7PJE - chains A and B of the 3 polymer chains in the assembly; structure by X-ray diffraction, 1.75 A resolution.

== Chain A ==
Name: Tubulin alpha chain
Organism: Tetrahymena thermophila
UniProtKB: P41351 (TBA_TETTH); residue numbers follow UniProt; this construct covers 1-449
Amino-acid sequence (449 residues; numbered 1 to 449; the number before each row is that of its first residue):
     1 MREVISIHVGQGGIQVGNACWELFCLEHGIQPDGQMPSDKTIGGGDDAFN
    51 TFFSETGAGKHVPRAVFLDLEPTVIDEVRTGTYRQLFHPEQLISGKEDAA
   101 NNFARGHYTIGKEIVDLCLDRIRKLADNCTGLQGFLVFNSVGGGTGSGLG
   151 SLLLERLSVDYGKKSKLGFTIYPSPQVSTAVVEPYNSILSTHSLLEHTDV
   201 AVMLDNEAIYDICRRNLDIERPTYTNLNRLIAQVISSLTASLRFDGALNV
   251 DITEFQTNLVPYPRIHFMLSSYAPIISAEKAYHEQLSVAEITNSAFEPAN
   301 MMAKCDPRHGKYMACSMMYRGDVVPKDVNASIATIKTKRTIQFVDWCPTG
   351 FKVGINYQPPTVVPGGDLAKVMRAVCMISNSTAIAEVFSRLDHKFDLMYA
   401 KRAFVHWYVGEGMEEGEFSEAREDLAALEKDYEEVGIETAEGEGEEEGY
Disordered / not traced: 1, 39-46, 281-285, 437-449
Residues lining bound ligands: GTP (guanosine-5'-triphosphate): Val9, Gly10, Gln11, Gly12, Gln15, Val16, Asp69, Asp98, Ala99, Ala100, Asn101, Ser140, Gly142, Gly143, Gly144, Thr145, Gly146, Ile171, Pro173, Val177, Glu183, Asn206, Tyr224, Leu227, Asn228, Ile231
Curated features (UniProtKB/Swiss-Prot):
  - active site: Glu254
  - binding site (GTP): Gln11, Glu71, Ser140, Gly144, Thr145, Thr179, Asn206, Asn228
  - binding site (Mg(2+)): Glu71
  - site: Tyr449 (Involved in polymerization)
  - modified residue: Lys40 (N6-acetyllysine)
  - mutagenesis: Lys40 (K40R: Produces faster growing cells in medium with paclitaxel, a microtubule-stabilizing drug)

== Chain B ==
Name: Tubulin beta chain
Organism: Tetrahymena thermophila
UniProtKB: P41352 (TBB_TETTH); the author numbering skips numbers that UniProt does not, so the offset changes along the chain: 1-42 = UniProt 1-42; 45-360 = UniProt 43-358; 369-453 = UniProt 359-443
Amino-acid sequence (443 residues; numbered 1 to 453; 10 numbers in that range are skipped by the numbering (no residue carries them; nothing is unmodelled there); the number before each row is that of its first residue):
     1 MREIVHIQGGQCGNQIGAKFWEVISDEHGIDPTGTYHGDSDL
    45 QLERINVYYNEATGGRYVPRAILMDLEPGTMDSVRAGPFGQLFRPDNFVF
    95 GQTGAGNNWAKGHYTEGAELIDSVLDVVRKEAEGCDCLQGFQITHSLGGG
   145 TGSGMGTLLISKVREEYPDRIMETFSVVPSPKVSDTVVEPYNATLSVHQL
   195 VENADECMVIDNEALYDICFRTLKLTTPTYGDLNHLVSAAMSGVTCCLRF
   245 PGQLNSDLRKLAVNLIPFPRLHFFMIGFAPLTSRGSQQYRALTVPELTQQ
   295 MFDAKNMMCAADPRHGRYLTASALFRGRMSTKEVDEQMLNVQNKNSSYFV
   345 EWIPNNIKSSICDIPP
   369 KGLKMAVTFVGNSTAIQEMFKRVAEQFTAMFRRKAFLHWYTGEGMDEMEF
   419 TEAESNMNDLVSEYQQYQDATAEEEGEFEEEEGEN
Disordered / not traced: 279-283, 441-453
Residues lining bound ligands: GTP (guanosine-5'-triphosphate): Gly10, Gln11, Cys12, Gln15, Ile16, Asp69, Glu71, Gly98, Ala99, Gly100, Asn101, Asn102, Ser140, Gly142, Gly143, Gly144, Thr145, Gly146, Ser147, Val171, Pro173, Val177, Ser178, Glu183, Asn206, Leu209, Tyr224, Leu227, Asn228
Curated features (UniProtKB/Swiss-Prot):
  - binding site (GTP): Gln11, Glu71, Ser140, Gly144, Thr145, Gly146, Asn206, Asn228
  - binding site (Mg(2+)): Glu71

== Interface between chain A and chain B ==
Pairs across the interface (57; chain A residue first):
  Gln11(A) - Gln247(B)  hydrogen bond
  Pro72(A) - Arg2(B)
  Thr73(A) - Arg2(B)  hydrogen bond
  Lys96(A) - Met1(B)  hydrogen bond (backbone-backbone)
  Lys96(A) - Asp130(B)  salt bridge
  Lys96(A) - Cys131(B)
  Glu97(A) - Met1(B)
  Glu97(A) - Cys131(B)
  Glu97(A) - Arg164(B)  salt bridge
  Asp98(A) - Lys254(B)  salt bridge
  Ala100(A) - Arg253(B)
  Ala100(A) - Lys254(B)
  Ala100(A) - Val257(B)
  Asn101(A) - Lys254(B)
  Arg105(A) - Arg253(B)
  Pro175(A) - Asn349(B)
  Ser178(A) - Lys352(B)  hydrogen bond
  Thr179(A) - Gln247(B)
  Thr179(A) - Leu248(B)
  Thr179(A) - Asn258(B)  hydrogen bond (backbone-side chain)
  Thr179(A) - Lys352(B)
  Ala180(A) - Asn258(B)
  Ala180(A) - Lys352(B)
  Val181(A) - Asn258(B)  hydrogen bond (backbone-side chain)
  Val181(A) - Ile347(B)  hydrophobic
  Val181(A) - Pro348(B)
  Val181(A) - Asn349(B)
  Val181(A) - Lys352(B)
  Val182(A) - Val257(B)  hydrophobic
  Glu220(A) - Lys326(B)
  Arg221(A) - Thr325(B)
  Arg221(A) - Asp329(B)  salt bridge
  Lys394(A) - Pro348(B)
  Lys394(A) - Asn349(B)  hydrogen bond
  Leu397(A) - Trp346(B)
  Leu397(A) - Pro348(B)  hydrophobic
  Leu397(A) - Ala440(B)  hydrophobic
  Met398(A) - Trp346(B)
  Lys401(A) - Phe262(B)
  Lys401(A) - Trp346(B)
  Lys401(A) - Ala438(B)
  Lys401(A) - Thr439(B)  hydrogen bond (side chain-backbone)
  Ala403(A) - Pro261(B)
  Ala403(A) - Phe262(B)  hydrophobic
  Phe404(A) - Val257(B)
  Phe404(A) - Ile260(B)
  Phe404(A) - Pro261(B)  hydrogen bond (backbone-backbone)
  Phe404(A) - Thr314(B)
  Phe404(A) - Ile347(B)  hydrophobic
  His406(A) - Ile260(B)
  His406(A) - Pro261(B)  hydrogen bond (side chain-backbone)
  His406(A) - Phe262(B)
  His406(A) - Pro263(B)
  Trp407(A) - Ala256(B)  hydrophobic
  Trp407(A) - Val257(B)
  Trp407(A) - Ile260(B)  hydrogen bond (side chain-backbone)
  Glu411(A) - Arg253(B)  salt bridge
Also at the interface, not in a pair above, chain A (28 interface residues in all): Glu71, Arg402
Also at the interface, not in a pair above, chain B (32 interface residues in all): Leu132, Asp251, Glu345, Asn350

== Overview ==
Chain A and chain B form an interface of 28 and 32 residues respectively, with 11 hydrogen bonds and 5 salt
bridges. Among the polar pairs are Lys96(A)-Asp130(B), Glu97(A)-Arg164(B) and Asp98(A)-Lys254(B). Ligands of
chain A: GTP. Ligands of chain B: GTP.
Chain A is Tubulin alpha chain and chain B is Tubulin beta chain, both from Tetrahymena thermophila; the
structure, Inhibiting parasite proliferation using a rationally designed anti-tubulin agent, was determined by
X-ray diffraction together with 7PJF from the same study.
